8BHV - chains h and I of the 20 polymer chains in the assembly; structure by electron microscopy, 4.51 A resolution (low resolution: residue-level contacts below are approximate; hydrogen-bond / salt-bridge calls are withheld).

== Chain h ==
Molecule: X-ray repair cross-complementing protein 6
Source organism: Homo sapiens
Notes: EC 3.6.4.-, 4.2.99.-
UniProt: P12956 (XRCC6_HUMAN); residues 1-609 here = UniProt positions 1-609
Amino-acid sequence (609 residues; numbered 1 to 609; the number before each row is that of its first residue):
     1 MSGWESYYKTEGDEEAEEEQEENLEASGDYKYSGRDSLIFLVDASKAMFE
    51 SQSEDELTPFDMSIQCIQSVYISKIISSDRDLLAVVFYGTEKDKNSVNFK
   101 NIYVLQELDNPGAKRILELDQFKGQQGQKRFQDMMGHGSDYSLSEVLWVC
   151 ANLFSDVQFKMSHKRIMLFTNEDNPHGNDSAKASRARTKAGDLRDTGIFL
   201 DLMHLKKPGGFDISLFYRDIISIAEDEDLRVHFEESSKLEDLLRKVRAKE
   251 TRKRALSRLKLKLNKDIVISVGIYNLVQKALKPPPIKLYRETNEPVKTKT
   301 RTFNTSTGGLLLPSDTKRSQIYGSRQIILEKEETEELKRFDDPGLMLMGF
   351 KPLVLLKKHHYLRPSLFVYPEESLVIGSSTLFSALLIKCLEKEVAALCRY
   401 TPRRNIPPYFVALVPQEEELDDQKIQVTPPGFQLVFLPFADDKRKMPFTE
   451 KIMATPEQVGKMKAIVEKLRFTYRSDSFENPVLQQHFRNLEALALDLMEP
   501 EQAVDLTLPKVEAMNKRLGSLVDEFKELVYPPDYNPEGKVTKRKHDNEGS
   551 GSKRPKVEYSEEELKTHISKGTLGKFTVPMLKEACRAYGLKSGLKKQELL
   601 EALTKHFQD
Unresolved in the structure: 1-33, 539-609
Curated features (UniProtKB/Swiss-Prot):
  - region: Val578 to Glu583 (Interaction with BAX)
  - active site: Lys31 (Schiff-base intermediate with DNA)
  - modified residue: Ser2 (N-acetylserine), Ser6 (Phosphoserine), Ser27 (Phosphoserine), Lys31 (N6-acetyllysine), Ser51 (Phosphoserine), Ser306 (Phosphoserine), Lys317 (N6-acetyllysine), Lys331 (N6-acetyllysine), Lys338 (N6-acetyllysine), Thr455 (Phosphothreonine), Lys461 (N6-acetyllysine), Ser477 (Phosphoserine), Ser520 (Phosphoserine), Lys539 (N6-acetyllysine), Lys542 (N6-acetyllysine), Lys544 (N6-acetyllysine), Ser550 (Phosphoserine), Lys553 (N6-acetyllysine), Lys556 (N6-acetyllysine), Ser560 (Phosphoserine) and 1 more in UniProt
  - cross-link (Glycyl lysine isopeptide (Lys-Gly)): Lys287 (interchain with G-Cter in SUMO2), Lys317 (interchain with G-Cter in SUMO2), Lys556 (interchain with G-Cter in SUMO2)
  - mutagenesis: Lys31 (K31A: Diminishes the ability to form a Schiff base. Abolishes adduct formation; when associated with A-160 and A-164), Lys160 (K160A: Abolishes adduct formation; when associated with A-31 and A-160), Lys164 (K164A: Abolishes adduct formation; when associated with A-31 and A-164), Lys539 (K539Q: Complete loss of suppression of BAX-induced apoptosis; K539R: No effect on suppression of BAX-induced apoptosis), Lys542 (K542Q: Complete loss of suppression of BAX-induced apoptosis; K542R: No effect on suppression of BAX-induced apoptosis), Lys544 (K544R: No effect on suppression of BAX-induced apoptosis), Lys553 (K553Q: Partial loss of suppression of BAX-induced apoptosis; K553R: No effect on suppression of BAX-induced apoptosis), Lys556 (K556R: No effect on suppression of BAX-induced apoptosis), Lys570 (K570R: Loss of methylation; loss of anti-apoptotic activity; no effect on XRCC5 stabilization)
Reported in the primary citation:
  - mutagenesis - H163A, R165E, F471E, R517E: decreased co-localization with Protein PAXX

== Chain I ==
Molecule: 24-nt DNA strand
Sequence (24 nucleotides; row label = number of the first residue in the row):
    22 ATAAACTAAAAACTATTATTATGG

== Chain h / chain I interface ==
Contacting residue pairs (17; chain h residue first):
  Lys160(h) with DA36(I)
  Arg252(h) with DC34(I); DT35(I)
  Arg254(h) with DA32(I); DA33(I); DC34(I)
  Ala255(h) with DA33(I); DC34(I)
  Leu256(h) with DA33(I)
  Ser257(h) with DA33(I)
  Arg258(h) with DA33(I); DC34(I)
  Lys282(h) with DA26(I)
  Arg403(h) with DA31(I); DA32(I); DA33(I)
  Arg444(h) with DT23(I)
Other interface residues (no listed pair), chain h (12 interface residues in all): Lys287, Pro402
Other interface residues (no listed pair), chain I (9 interface residues in all): DA29

== Summary ==
12 residues of chain h face 9 of chain I across their interface. Curated annotation (UniProt) lists
active-site residue Lys31(h) and 9 mutagenesis sites on chain h. The paper reports that H163A, R165E and F471E
of chain h, among others, reduce co-localization with Protein PAXX.
Chain h is X-ray repair cross-complementing protein 6 (Homo sapiens) and chain I is a 24-nt DNA strand; the
structure, DNA-PK XLF mediated dimer bound to PAXX, was determined by electron microscopy, deposited together
with 8ASC, 7ZYG, 8BH3, 8BHY and 7ZWA.
